PDB entry 5JYK | X-ray diffraction, 2.30 A resolution | chains A and B

== Chain A (and B) ==
Protein: Protease Do-like 9
From: Arabidopsis thaliana
Notes: EC 3.4.21.-; chain B of this document is another copy of the same molecule, construct and numbering; everything in this record applies to it too
UniProt: Q9FL12 (DEGP9_ARATH); residue numbers follow UniProt; this construct covers 65-592
Chain sequence (566 residues; each row starts with the number of its first residue):
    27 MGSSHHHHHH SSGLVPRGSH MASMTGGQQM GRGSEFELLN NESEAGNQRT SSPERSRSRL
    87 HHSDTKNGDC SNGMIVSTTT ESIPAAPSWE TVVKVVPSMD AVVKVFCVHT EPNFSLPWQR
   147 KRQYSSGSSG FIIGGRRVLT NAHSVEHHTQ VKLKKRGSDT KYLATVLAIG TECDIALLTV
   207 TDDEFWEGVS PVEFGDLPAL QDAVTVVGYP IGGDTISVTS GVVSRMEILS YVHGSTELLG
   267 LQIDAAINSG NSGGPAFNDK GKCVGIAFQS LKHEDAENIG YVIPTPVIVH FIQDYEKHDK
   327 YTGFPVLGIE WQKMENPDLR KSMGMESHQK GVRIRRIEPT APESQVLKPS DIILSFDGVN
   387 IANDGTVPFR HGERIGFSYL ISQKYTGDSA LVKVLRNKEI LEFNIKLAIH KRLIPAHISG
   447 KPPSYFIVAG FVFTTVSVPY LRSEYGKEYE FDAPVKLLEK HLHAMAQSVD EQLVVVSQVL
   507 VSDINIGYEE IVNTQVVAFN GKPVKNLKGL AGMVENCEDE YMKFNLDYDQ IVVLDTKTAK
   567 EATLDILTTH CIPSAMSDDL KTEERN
Unresolved in the structure: 27-122, 588-592 (chain B: 27-124, 215-232, 246, 254-260, 269-275, 282-289, 296-306, 589-592)
Sequence notes: expression tag (27-64)

== Interface between chain A and chain B ==
Pairs across the interface (61; chain A residue first):
  Q338(A) - Q556(B)
  Q338(A) - I557(B)  hydrogen bond (side chain-backbone)
  E341(A) - I512(B)
  E341(A) - G513(B)
  N342(A) - I510(B)
  N342(A) - N511(B)
  N342(A) - I512(B)  hydrogen bond (side chain-backbone)
  N342(A) - Y514(B)
  N342(A) - V559(B)
  D344(A) - Y547(B)
  D344(A) - V559(B)
  D344(A) - L560(B)
  D344(A) - D561(B)  hydrogen bond (side chain-backbone)
  L345(A) - Y514(B)
  L345(A) - I557(B)  hydrophobic
  L345(A) - V559(B)  hydrophobic
  K347(A) - Y547(B)
  S348(A) - Y547(B)
  S348(A) - V559(B)
  R359(A) - D555(B)  hydrogen bond (side chain-backbone)
  R359(A) - Q556(B)
  R359(A) - I557(B)
  R361(A) - Y554(B)  hydrogen bond (side chain-backbone)
  R361(A) - D555(B)
  R362(A) - D555(B)  salt bridge
  F477(A) - F477(B)
  V481(A) - V481(B)  hydrophobic
  V481(A) - E485(B)
  V481(A) - L488(B)  hydrophobic
  K482(A) - E485(B)  salt bridge
  K482(A) - H489(B)
  E485(A) - V481(B)
  E485(A) - K482(B)  salt bridge
  L488(A) - V481(B)  hydrophobic
  H489(A) - K482(B)
  H489(A) - Y554(B)
  I510(A) - N342(B)
  N511(A) - N342(B)
  I512(A) - N342(B)  hydrogen bond (backbone-side chain)
  G513(A) - E341(B)
  Y514(A) - N342(B)
  Y514(A) - L345(B)
  Y547(A) - D344(B)
  Y547(A) - K347(B)
  Y547(A) - S348(B)
  Y554(A) - R361(B)  hydrogen bond (backbone-side chain)
  Y554(A) - H489(B)
  D555(A) - R359(B)  hydrogen bond (backbone-side chain)
  D555(A) - R361(B)
  D555(A) - R362(B)  salt bridge
  Q556(A) - Q338(B)
  I557(A) - Q338(B)  hydrogen bond (backbone-side chain)
  I557(A) - L345(B)  hydrophobic
  I557(A) - R359(B)
  V559(A) - N342(B)
  V559(A) - D344(B)
  V559(A) - L345(B)  hydrophobic
  V559(A) - S348(B)
  L560(A) - D344(B)
  D561(A) - D344(B)  hydrogen bond (backbone-side chain)
  T564(A) - D344(B)
Other interface residues (no listed pair), chain A (33 interface residues in all): P343, D478, L484
Other interface residues (no listed pair), chain B (33 interface residues in all): P343, M349, L484, T564

== In short ==
Chain A and chain B each contribute 33 residues to their interface, with 10 hydrogen bonds and 4 salt bridges.
Among the polar pairs are R362(A)-D555(B), K482(A)-E485(B) and Q338(A)-I557(B).
Both chains are Protease Do-like 9 (Arabidopsis thaliana). Entry 5JYK (Deg9 crystal under 289K) was determined
by X-ray diffraction, deposited together with 5IL9, 5ILA and 5ILB.
